3HW9 - chain A; structure by X-ray diffraction, 2.61 A resolution.

Chain A:
Protein: Outer membrane protein F
Source organism: Escherichia coli
UniProtKB: P02931 (OMPF_ECOLI); residues -21 to 340 here correspond to UniProt positions 1-362 (UniProt number = residue number + 22)
Sequence (362 residues; row label = number of the first residue in the row; numbers below 1 keep their minus sign (Met-21 is residue -21)):
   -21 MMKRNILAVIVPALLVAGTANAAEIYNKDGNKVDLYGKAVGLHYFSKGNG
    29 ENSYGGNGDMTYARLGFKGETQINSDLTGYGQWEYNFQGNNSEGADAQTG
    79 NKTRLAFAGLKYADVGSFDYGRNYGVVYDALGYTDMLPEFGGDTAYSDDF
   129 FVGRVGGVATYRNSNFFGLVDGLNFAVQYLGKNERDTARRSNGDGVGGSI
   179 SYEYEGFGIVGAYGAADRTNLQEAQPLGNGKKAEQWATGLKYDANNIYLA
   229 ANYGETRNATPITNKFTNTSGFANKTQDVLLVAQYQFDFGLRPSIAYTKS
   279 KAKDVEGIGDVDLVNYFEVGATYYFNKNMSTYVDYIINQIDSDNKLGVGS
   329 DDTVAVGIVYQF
Not modelled in the structure: -21 to 0, 27
What the authors report for this chain:
  - binding site for chloride ion: Arg82
  - binding site for hexaethylene glycol: Asp113, Met114, Leu115, Glu117, Phe118, Gly119, Ala123, Arg270, Tyr302

Overview:
The paper reports a binding site for hexaethylene glycol at Asp113, Met114 and Leu115 among others; a binding
site for chloride ion at Arg82.
Chain A is Outer membrane protein F (Escherichia coli); the structure, Cation selective pathway of OmpF porin
revealed by anomalous x-ray diffraction, was determined by X-ray diffraction, deposited together with 3HWB.
